PDB entry 6QG8 | X-ray diffraction, 1.90 A resolution | chains A and B

[Chain A]
Protein: Apoptosis regulator Bcl-2, Bcl-2-like protein 1
Source organism: Homo sapiens
Reference sequence: chimeric construct of P10415, Q07817: residues 10-33 from P10415 (BCL2_HUMAN) positions 10-33 (same numbers); residues 34-49 from Q07817 positions 29-44 (UniProt number = residue number - 5); residues 92-203 from P10415 (BCL2_HUMAN) positions 92-203 (same numbers); residues 204-217 from Q07817 positions 197-210 (UniProt number = residue number - 7)
Amino-acid sequence (177 residues; each row starts with the number of its first residue; note: 42 numbers in that range are skipped by the numbering (no residue carries them; nothing is unmodelled there)):
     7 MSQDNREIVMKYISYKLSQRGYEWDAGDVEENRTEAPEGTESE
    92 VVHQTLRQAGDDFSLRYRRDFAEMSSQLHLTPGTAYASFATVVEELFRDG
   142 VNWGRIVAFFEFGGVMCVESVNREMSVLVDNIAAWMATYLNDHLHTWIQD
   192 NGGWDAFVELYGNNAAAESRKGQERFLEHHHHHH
Disordered / not traced: 7-9, 32-46, 204-225
Construct notes: initiating methionine (7); expression tag (8-9, 218-225); engineered mutation Ser20 (His in P10415), Gln95 (Leu in P10415), Leu106 (Arg in P10415), Gly124 (Phe in P10415), Tyr127 (Arg in P10415), Ala128 (Gly in P10415), Ser129 (Arg in P10415), Val168 (Pro in P10415), Ala175 (Leu in P10415), Ala178 (Thr in P10415), Thr179 (Glu in P10415), Asp183 (Arg in P10415)
UniProt features mapped onto this chain:
  - motif: Asp10 to Trp30 (BH4), Val93, His94, Thr96 to Ser105, Arg107 (BH3), Glu136 to Gly155 (BH1), Thr187 to Tyr202 (BH2)
  - region: Val92 to Arg107 (Required for interaction with SEPTIN4 isoform ARTS. Required XIAP-mediated ubiquitination and apoptosis)

[Chain B]
Protein: Bcl-2-binding component 3
Reference sequence: Q9BXH1 (BBC3_HUMAN); numbering as in UniProt (aligned over 127-149)
Amino-acid sequence (23 residues; numbered 127 to 149; the number before each row is that of its first residue):
   127 RGEEEQWAREIGAQLRRMADDLN
Disordered / not traced: 127-128, 149
UniProt features mapped onto this chain:
  - motif: Ile137 to Asn149 (BH3)
  - mutagenesis: Trp133 (W133A: Impairs p53/TP53-dependent apoptosis), Leu141 to Arg143 (Abolishes BLC2-binding. Impairs growth inhibitory activity. No effect on mitochondrial subcellular location)

[How chain A and chain B interact]
Pairs across the interface - 30 pairs, chain A then chain B:
  Phe104(A) with Met144(B); Ala145(B)
  Tyr108(A) with Met144(B), hydrophobic; Asp147(B), hydrogen bond
  Asp111(A) with Met144(B)
  Phe112(A) with Met144(B), hydrophobic
  Met115(A) with Ile137(B), hydrophobic; Met144(B), hydrophobic
  Leu119(A) with Trp133(B), hydrophobic
  His120(A) with Trp133(B)
  Ser129(A) with Trp133(B)
  Thr132(A) with Glu131(B); Ala134(B); Arg135(B)
  Val133(A) with Ala134(B); Ile137(B), hydrophobic; Gly138(B); Leu141(B), hydrophobic
  Glu136(A) with Arg135(B); Gly138(B); Ala139(B); Arg142(B), salt bridge
  Leu137(A) with Gly138(B); Arg142(B)
  Arg139(A) with Arg142(B)
  Asp140(A) with Arg142(B), salt bridge
  Gly145(A) with Ala145(B)
  Arg146(A) with Ala145(B); Asp146(B), salt bridge
  Phe153(A) with Leu141(B), hydrophobic
Interface residues without a listed pair, chain A (19 interface residues in all): Asn143, Ala149
Interface residues without a listed pair, chain B (15 interface residues in all): Gln140, Leu148

[In short]
The interface between chain A and chain B involves 19 residues on one side and 15 on the other; the contacts
include 1 hydrogen bond and 3 salt bridges. Among the polar pairs are Glu136(A)-Arg142(B), Asp140(A)-Arg142(B)
and Arg146(A)-Asp146(B).
Here chain A is Apoptosis regulator Bcl-2, Bcl-2-like protein 1 (Homo sapiens) and chain B is Bcl-2-binding
component 3. Entry 6QG8 (Structure of human Bcl-2 in complex with PUMA BH3 peptide) was determined by X-ray
diffraction together with 6QFI and 6QFM from the same study.
